PDB entry 7XJ4 | X-ray diffraction, 1.80 A resolution | chain A

# Chain A
Protein: Reverse Transcriptase RNase H domain
Organism: Human immunodeficiency virus 1
Notes: EC 3.1.26.13
Reference sequence: chimeric construct of A0A059PIR4, A0A7L9QW77: residues 7-80 from A0A059PIR4 (A0A059PIR4_9HIV1) positions 167-240 (UniProt number = residue number + 160); residues 106-151 from A0A7L9QW77 positions 671-716 (UniProt number = residue number + 565)
Chain sequence (151 residues; row label = number of the first residue in the row):
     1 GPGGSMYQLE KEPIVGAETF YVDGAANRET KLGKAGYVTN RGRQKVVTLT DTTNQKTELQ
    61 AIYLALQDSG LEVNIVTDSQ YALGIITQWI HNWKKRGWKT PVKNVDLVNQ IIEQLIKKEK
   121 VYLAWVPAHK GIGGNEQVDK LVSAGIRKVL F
Not modelled in the structure: 150-151
Differences from the reference sequence: expression tag (1-6); linker (81-105)
Bound ions: Mn2+ site 1: Asp-23, Asp-139, Arg-147 (together with E9B); Mn2+ site 2: Asp-23, Glu-58, Asp-78; Zn2+ site 1: Asp-51, His-129, Glu-136; Zn2+ site 2: Glu-72, Glu-119; Zn2+ site 3: Asp-106, Gln-110, Glu-113
Small-molecule neighbours: E9B: Asp-23, Gly-24, Asn-54, Gln-55, Glu-58, Asp-78, Ser-79, Gln-80, Tyr-81, Ala-128, His-129, Asn-135, Asp-139, Ser-143, Arg-147

# Overview
Ligands of chain A: E9B. Asp-23, Asp-139 and Arg-147 coordinate Mn2+ site 1. The Mn2+ site 2 is built by
Asp-23, Glu-58 and Asp-78.
Chain A is Reverse Transcriptase RNase H domain (Human immunodeficiency virus 1); the structure, Crystal
structure of engineered HIV-1 Reverse Transcriptase RNase H domain complexed with nitrofuran
methoxy(methoxycarbonyl)phenyl ester, was determined by X-ray diffraction together with 7XIS, 7XIT, 7XIU, 7XJ5
and 7XJ7 from the same study.
